7F5B - chains C and D of the 5 polymer chains in the assembly; structure by electron microscopy, 3.90 A resolution.

# Chain C (and D)
Molecule: Glutamate receptor ionotropic, kainate 2
From: Rattus norvegicus
Notes: chain D of this document is another copy of the same molecule, construct and numbering; everything in this record applies to it too
Reference sequence: P42260 (GRIK2_RAT); residues 1-908 here = UniProt positions 1-908
Amino-acid sequence (908 residues; numbered 1 to 908; the number before each row is that of its first residue):
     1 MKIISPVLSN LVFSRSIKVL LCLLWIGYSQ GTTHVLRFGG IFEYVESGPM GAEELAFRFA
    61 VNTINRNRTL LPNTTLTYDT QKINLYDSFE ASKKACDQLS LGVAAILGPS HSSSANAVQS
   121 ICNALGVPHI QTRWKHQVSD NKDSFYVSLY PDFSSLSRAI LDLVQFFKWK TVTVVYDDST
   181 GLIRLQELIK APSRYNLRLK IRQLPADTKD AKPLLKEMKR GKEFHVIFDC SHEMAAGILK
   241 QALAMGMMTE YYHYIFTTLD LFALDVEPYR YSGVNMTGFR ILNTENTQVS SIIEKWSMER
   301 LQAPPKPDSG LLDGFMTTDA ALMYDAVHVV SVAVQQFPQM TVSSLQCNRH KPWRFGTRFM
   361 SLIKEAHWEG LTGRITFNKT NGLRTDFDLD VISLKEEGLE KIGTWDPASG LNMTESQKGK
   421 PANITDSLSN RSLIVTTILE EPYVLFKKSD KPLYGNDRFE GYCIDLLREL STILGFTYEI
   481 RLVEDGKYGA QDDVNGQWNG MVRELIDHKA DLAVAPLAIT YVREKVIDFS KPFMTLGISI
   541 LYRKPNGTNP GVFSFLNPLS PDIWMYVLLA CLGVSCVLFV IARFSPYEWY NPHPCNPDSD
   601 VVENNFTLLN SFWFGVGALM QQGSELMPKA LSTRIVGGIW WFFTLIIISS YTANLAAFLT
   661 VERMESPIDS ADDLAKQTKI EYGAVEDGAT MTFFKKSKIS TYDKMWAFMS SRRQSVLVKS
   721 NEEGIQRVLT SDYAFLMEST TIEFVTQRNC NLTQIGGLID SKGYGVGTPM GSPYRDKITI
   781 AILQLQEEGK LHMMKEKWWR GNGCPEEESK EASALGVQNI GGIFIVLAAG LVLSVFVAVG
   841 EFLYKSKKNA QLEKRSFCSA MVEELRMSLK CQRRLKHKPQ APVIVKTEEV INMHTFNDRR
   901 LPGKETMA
Disordered / not traced: 1-430, 868-908 (chain D: 1-430, 851-908)
Covalently attached groups: N-acetylglucosamine (NAG) linked to Asn-546, Asn-751
Construct notes: engineered mutation Leu-107 (Phe in P42260); variant Val-567 (Ile in P42260), Cys-571 (Tyr in P42260)
UniProt features mapped onto this chain:
  - binding site (L-glutamate): Pro-516, Ala-518, Arg-523, Ala-689, Thr-690, Glu-738
  - modified residue (Phosphoserine): Ser-846, Ser-868
  - glycosylation (N-linked (GlcNAc...) asparagine): Asn-67, Asn-73, Asn-275, Asn-378, Asn-412, Asn-423, Asn-430, Asn-546, Asn-751
  - cross-link: Lys-886 (Glycyl lysine isopeptide (Lys-Gly) (interchain with G-Cter in SUMO1))
  - natural variant: Cys-571 (Y571C: In RNA edited version; this construct carries the variant), Gln-621 (Q621R: In RNA edited version)
  - mutagenesis: Asn-751 (N751Q: Loss of glycosylation), Val-883 (V883A: Abolishes interaction with KLHL17. Abolishes actinfilin-mediated degradation), Ile-884 (I884A: Abolishes interaction with KLHL17. Abolishes actinfilin-mediated degradation), Lys-886 (K886R: Abolishes sumoylation. Loss of kainate-mediated endocytosis)
From the paper describing this entry:
  - specificity-determining residues: Arg-220 (by similarity / conservation)

# Chain C / chain D interface
Residue-residue contacts (61; chain C residue first):
  Asn-557(C) with Ala-814(D)
  Pro-558(C) with Ala-814(D); Leu-815(D), hydrogen bond (backbone-backbone)
  Leu-559(C) with Leu-815(D), hydrophobic
  Ser-560(C) with Ala-814(D); Leu-815(D), hydrogen bond (backbone-backbone)
  Ile-563(C) with Gly-816(D); Val-817(D); Ile-820(D), hydrophobic
  Val-574(C) with Leu-827(D), hydrophobic
  Val-577(C) with Leu-831(D), hydrophobic
  Ile-581(C) with Ser-834(D)
  Phe-584(C) with Phe-842(D), hydrophobic
  Pro-586(C) with Glu-841(D); Phe-842(D), hydrophobic; Lys-845(D)
  Tyr-587(C) with Glu-841(D), hydrogen bond
  Cys-595(C) with His-593(D); Cys-595(D), hydrophobic
  Asn-596(C) with His-593(D), hydrogen bond (backbone-side chain)
  Pro-597(C) with His-593(D)
  Gln-621(C) with Gln-622(D)
  Met-627(C) with Glu-625(D)
  Leu-631(C) with Leu-609(D), hydrophobic
  Ser-632(C) with Ser-834(D); Ala-838(D)
  Arg-634(C) with Leu-609(D); Asn-610(D); Trp-613(D)
  Ile-635(C) with Ser-834(D)
  Val-636(C) with Leu-831(D), hydrophobic
  Ile-639(C) with Leu-827(D), hydrophobic; Gly-830(D)
  Trp-641(C) with Trp-613(D), hydrophobic; Met-620(D), hydrophobic; Gln-622(D)
  Phe-642(C) with Met-620(D), hydrogen bond (backbone-side chain)
  Phe-643(C) with Ile-823(D), hydrophobic; Phe-824(D), hydrophobic
  Leu-645(C) with Ile-648(D), hydrophobic
  Ile-646(C) with Phe-555(D), hydrophobic; Tyr-651(D); Ile-823(D), hydrophobic
  Ser-649(C) with Tyr-651(D); Thr-652(D), hydrogen bond
  Ser-650(C) with Leu-655(D); Leu-815(D)
  Ala-653(C) with Leu-655(D); Ala-656(D)
  Asn-654(C) with Leu-659(D); Ser-813(D); Ala-814(D); Leu-815(D)
  Ala-657(C) with Leu-659(D); Thr-660(D)
  Phe-658(C) with Ala-812(D), hydrophobic; Ser-813(D); Ala-814(D)
  Thr-660(C) with Thr-660(D)
  Val-661(C) with Glu-811(D)
  Thr-678(C) with Pro-805(D)
Also at the interface, not in a pair above, chain C (45 interface residues in all): Asp-562, Tyr-566, Ala-570, Ala-618, Gly-638, Trp-640, Ile-647, Thr-652, Lys-704
Also at the interface, not in a pair above, chain D (41 interface residues in all): Pro-594, Gln-621, Arg-800, Glu-806, Val-826, Val-837

# Summary
45 residues of chain C and 41 residues of chain D are in contact; the contacts include 6 hydrogen bonds. Polar
contacts include Tyr-587(C)/Glu-841(D), Asn-596(C)/His-593(D) and Phe-642(C)/Met-620(D). N-acetylglucosamine
is covalently linked to Asn-546(C) and Asn-751(C). UniProt lists 6 L-glutamate-binding residues and 4
mutagenesis sites on chain C. From the paper: the specificity determinant Arg-220(C).
Chain C and chain D are both Glutamate receptor ionotropic, kainate 2 (Rattus norvegicus); the structure,
LBD-TMD focused reconstruction of DNQX-bound GluK2-1xNeto2 complex, was determined by electron microscopy,
deposited together with 7F56, 7F57, 7F59 and 7F5A.
